PDB entry 3ON0 | X-ray diffraction, 2.87 A resolution | chains A and D of the 5 polymer chains in the assembly

== Chain A (and D) ==
Protein: Protein traM
From: Escherichia coli
Notes: chain D of this document is another copy of the same molecule, construct and numbering; everything in this record applies to it too
Reference sequence: P33788 (TRAM8_ECOLX); residue numbers follow UniProt; this construct covers 1-127
Amino-acid sequence (127 residues; row label = number of the first residue in the row):
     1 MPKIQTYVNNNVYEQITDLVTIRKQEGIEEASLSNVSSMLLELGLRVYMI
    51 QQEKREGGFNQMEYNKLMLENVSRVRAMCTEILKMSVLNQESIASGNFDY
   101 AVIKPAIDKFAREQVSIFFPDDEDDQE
Disordered / not traced: 1, 55-58, 127 (chain D: 1, 48-58, 120-127)
Reported in the primary citation:
  - binding site for sbmA: Lys-3, Gln-5, Tyr-7, Ser-32, Leu-33, Ser-34
  - specificity-determining residues: Gln-5, Glu-81 (proposed by the authors, not directly observed)

== Interface between chain A and chain D ==
Contacting residue pairs (115):
  Pro-2(A) / Thr-6(D)
  Pro-2(A) / Tyr-7(D)
  Pro-2(A) / Val-8(D)  hydrogen bond (backbone-backbone)
  Pro-2(A) / Asn-9(D)
  Pro-2(A) / Asn-10(D)
  Pro-2(A) / Tyr-13(D)  hydrophobic
  Lys-3(A) / Gln-5(D)  hydrogen bond
  Lys-3(A) / Thr-6(D)
  Lys-3(A) / Tyr-7(D)
  Ile-4(A) / Ile-4(D)
  Ile-4(A) / Gln-5(D)
  Ile-4(A) / Thr-6(D)  hydrogen bond (backbone-backbone)
  Ile-4(A) / Tyr-13(D)  hydrophobic
  Ile-4(A) / Ile-16(D)  hydrophobic
  Ile-4(A) / Ser-37(D)
  Gln-5(A) / Lys-3(D)  hydrogen bond
  Gln-5(A) / Ile-4(D)
  Gln-5(A) / Ser-34(D)
  Thr-6(A) / Pro-2(D)
  Thr-6(A) / Lys-3(D)
  Thr-6(A) / Ile-4(D)  hydrogen bond (backbone-backbone)
  Thr-6(A) / Ser-34(D)
  Thr-6(A) / Ser-37(D)
  Thr-6(A) / Ser-38(D)
  Tyr-7(A) / Pro-2(D)
  Tyr-7(A) / Lys-3(D)  hydrogen bond
  Tyr-7(A) / Ser-34(D)  hydrogen bond (backbone-side chain)
  Val-8(A) / Pro-2(D)  hydrogen bond (backbone-backbone)
  Val-8(A) / Leu-41(D)  hydrophobic
  Asn-9(A) / Pro-2(D)
  Asn-10(A) / Pro-2(D)
  Tyr-13(A) / Pro-2(D)  hydrophobic
  Tyr-13(A) / Lys-3(D)
  Tyr-13(A) / Ile-4(D)  hydrophobic
  Gln-15(A) / Leu-45(D)
  Ile-16(A) / Ile-4(D)  hydrophobic
  Ser-34(A) / Gln-5(D)
  Ser-34(A) / Thr-6(D)
  Ser-34(A) / Tyr-7(D)  hydrogen bond (side chain-backbone)
  Ser-37(A) / Ile-4(D)
  Ser-37(A) / Thr-6(D)
  Ser-37(A) / Leu-41(D)
  Ser-38(A) / Thr-6(D)
  Ser-38(A) / Val-8(D)
  Leu-40(A) / Leu-41(D)  hydrophobic
  Leu-40(A) / Gly-44(D)
  Leu-40(A) / Leu-45(D)  hydrophobic
  Leu-41(A) / Val-8(D)  hydrophobic
  Leu-41(A) / Ser-37(D)
  Leu-41(A) / Leu-40(D)  hydrophobic
  Leu-41(A) / Leu-41(D)  hydrophobic
  Glu-42(A) / Val-12(D)
  Leu-43(A) / Gly-44(D)
  Leu-43(A) / Val-47(D)  hydrophobic
  Gly-44(A) / Leu-40(D)
  Gly-44(A) / Leu-43(D)
  Gly-44(A) / Gly-44(D)
  Leu-45(A) / Gln-15(D)
  Leu-45(A) / Leu-19(D)  hydrophobic
  Leu-45(A) / Leu-40(D)  hydrophobic
  Val-47(A) / Leu-43(D)  hydrophobic
  Val-47(A) / Val-47(D)  hydrophobic
  Tyr-48(A) / Leu-19(D)  hydrophobic
  Tyr-48(A) / Arg-23(D)  hydrogen bond
  Tyr-48(A) / Met-39(D)  hydrophobic
  Tyr-48(A) / Leu-43(D)
  Phe-59(A) / Met-62(D)  hydrophobic
  Phe-59(A) / Asn-65(D)
  Met-62(A) / Phe-119(D)
  Tyr-64(A) / Asn-65(D)  hydrogen bond (side chain-backbone)
  Asn-65(A) / Phe-119(D)
  Lys-66(A) / Phe-119(D)
  Leu-67(A) / Leu-69(D)  hydrophobic
  Met-68(A) / Leu-69(D)  hydrophobic
  Met-68(A) / Val-72(D)  hydrophobic
  Leu-69(A) / Gln-114(D)
  Leu-69(A) / Val-115(D)  hydrophobic
  Leu-69(A) / Phe-118(D)  hydrophobic
  Leu-69(A) / Phe-119(D)  hydrophobic
  Glu-70(A) / Arg-76(D)  salt bridge
  Glu-70(A) / Val-115(D)
  Asn-71(A) / Val-72(D)
  Asn-71(A) / Ser-73(D)
  Asn-71(A) / Arg-76(D)  hydrogen bond
  Ser-73(A) / Phe-110(D)
  Ser-73(A) / Gln-114(D)  hydrogen bond
  Arg-74(A) / Arg-76(D)
  Arg-74(A) / Asp-108(D)  salt bridge
  Val-75(A) / Val-75(D)  hydrophobic
  Val-75(A) / Arg-76(D)
  Ala-77(A) / Ile-107(D)  hydrophobic
  Ala-77(A) / Phe-110(D)  hydrophobic
  Met-78(A) / Arg-76(D)
  Met-78(A) / Cys-79(D)  hydrophobic
  Met-78(A) / Thr-80(D)  hydrogen bond (side chain-backbone)
  Met-78(A) / Ile-107(D)  hydrophobic
  Glu-81(A) / Leu-83(D)
  Glu-81(A) / Phe-98(D)
  Glu-81(A) / Ile-103(D)
  Ile-82(A) / Cys-79(D)
  Ile-82(A) / Ile-82(D)  hydrophobic
  Ile-82(A) / Leu-83(D)
  Ile-82(A) / Ser-86(D)
  Lys-84(A) / Phe-98(D)
  Met-85(A) / Leu-83(D)  hydrophobic
  Met-85(A) / Ser-86(D)
  Met-85(A) / Val-87(D)  hydrogen bond (side chain-backbone)
  Met-85(A) / Ser-92(D)
  Met-85(A) / Phe-98(D)  hydrophobic
  Leu-88(A) / Glu-91(D)
  Leu-88(A) / Ser-95(D)
  Leu-88(A) / Phe-98(D)  hydrophobic
  Asn-89(A) / Asn-89(D)  hydrogen bond
  Asn-89(A) / Glu-91(D)
  Gln-90(A) / Glu-91(D)  hydrogen bond (backbone-side chain)
Other interface residues (no listed pair), chain A (55 interface residues in all): Val-12, Leu-19, Leu-33, Asn-35, Met-49, Gln-61, Val-72, Arg-76, Cys-79, Glu-91
Other interface residues (no listed pair), chain D (56 interface residues in all): Leu-33, Asn-35, Glu-42, Met-68, Ala-111

== Overview ==
55 residues of chain A face 56 of chain D across their interface; the contacts include 17 hydrogen bonds and 2
salt bridges. Polar contacts include Glu-70(A)/Arg-76(D), Arg-74(A)/Asp-108(D) and Lys-3(A)/Gln-5(D). From the
paper: a binding site for sbmA at Lys-3(A), Gln-5(A) and Tyr-7(A) among others; specificity determinants
Gln-5(A) and Glu-81(A).
Both chains are Protein traM (Escherichia coli). Entry 3ON0 (Crystal structure of the pED208 TraM-sbmA
complex) was determined by X-ray diffraction.
